5L80 - chains A and B; structure by X-ray diffraction, 2.80 A resolution.

[Chain A]
Protein: Maternal protein exuperantia
Source organism: Drosophila melanogaster
Reference sequence: P28750 (EXU_DROME); the construct has insertions or renumbered stretches relative to UniProt, so the offset changes along the chain: 1-197 = UniProt 1-197; 203-353 = UniProt 256-406
Chain sequence (353 residues; each row starts with the number of its first residue):
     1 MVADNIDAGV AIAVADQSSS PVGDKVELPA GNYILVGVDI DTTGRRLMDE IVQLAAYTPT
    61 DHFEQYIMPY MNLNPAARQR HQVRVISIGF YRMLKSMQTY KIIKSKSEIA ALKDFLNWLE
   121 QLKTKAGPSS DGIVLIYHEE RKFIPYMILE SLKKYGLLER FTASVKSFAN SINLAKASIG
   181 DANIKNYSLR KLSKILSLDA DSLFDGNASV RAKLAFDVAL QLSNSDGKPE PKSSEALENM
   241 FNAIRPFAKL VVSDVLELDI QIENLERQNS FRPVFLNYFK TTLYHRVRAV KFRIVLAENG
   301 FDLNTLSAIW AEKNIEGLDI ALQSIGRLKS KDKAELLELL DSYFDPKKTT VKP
Unresolved in the structure: 1-25, 180-185, 200, 226-233, 313-315, 345-353
Differences from the reference sequence: linker (198-202)

[Chain B]
Protein: Maternal protein exuperantia
Source organism: Drosophila melanogaster
Reference sequence: P28750 (EXU_DROME); the construct has insertions or renumbered stretches relative to UniProt, so the offset changes along the chain: 1-197 = UniProt 1-197; 203-323 = UniProt 256-376; 327-356 = UniProt 377-406
Chain sequence (353 residues; each row starts with the number of its first residue; note: 3 numbers in that range are skipped by the numbering (no residue carries them; nothing is unmodelled there)):
     1 MVADNIDAGV AIAVADQSSS PVGDKVELPA GNYILVGVDI DTTGRRLMDE IVQLAAYTPT
    61 DHFEQYIMPY MNLNPAARQR HQVRVISIGF YRMLKSMQTY KIIKSKSEIA ALKDFLNWLE
   121 QLKTKAGPSS DGIVLIYHEE RKFIPYMILE SLKKYGLLER FTASVKSFAN SINLAKASIG
   181 DANIKNYSLR KLSKILSLDA DSLFDGNASV RAKLAFDVAL QLSNSDGKPE PKSSEALENM
   241 FNAIRPFAKL VVSDVLELDI QIENLERQNS FRPVFLNYFK TTLYHRVRAV KFRIVLAENG
   301 FDLNTLSAIW AEKNIEGLDI ALQ
   327 SIGRLKSKDK AELLELLDSY FDPKKTTVKP
Unresolved in the structure: 1-27, 180-184, 226-232, 263-274, 302-316, 327-331, 344-356
Differences from the reference sequence: linker (198-202)

[How chain A and chain B interact]
Contacting residue pairs (47):
  Met-68(A) with Tyr-70(B)
  Tyr-70(A) with Met-68(B); Pro-69(B); Tyr-70(B); Arg-92(B), hydrogen bond (backbone-side chain)
  Met-71(A) with Phe-90(B); Arg-92(B)
  Asn-72(A) with Ser-87(B); Gly-89(B), hydrogen bond (side chain-backbone); Phe-90(B), hydrogen bond (backbone-backbone); Arg-92(B)
  Ser-87(A) with Asn-72(B)
  Phe-90(A) with Met-71(B); Asn-72(B), hydrogen bond (backbone-backbone); Asn-74(B)
  Tyr-91(A) with Arg-46(B), hydrogen bond; Met-71(B), hydrophobic; Asn-299(B)
  Arg-92(A) with Tyr-70(B), hydrogen bond (side chain-backbone); Met-71(B), hydrogen bond (backbone-side chain); Asn-72(B); Arg-92(B)
  Ser-107(A) with Tyr-70(B)
  Glu-108(A) with Tyr-70(B)
  Ile-109(A) with Lys-154(B)
  Lys-113(A) with Lys-154(B), hydrogen bond (side chain-backbone)
  Lys-154(A) with Ile-109(B); Lys-113(B), hydrogen bond (backbone-side chain)
  Tyr-155(A) with Tyr-155(B), hydrophobic
  Glu-298(A) with Lys-104(B)
  Asn-299(A) with Ile-102(B)
  Gly-300(A) with Tyr-91(B), hydrogen bond (backbone-side chain)
  Phe-301(A) with Met-93(B), hydrophobic; Ile-102(B), hydrophobic
  Thr-305(A) with Tyr-91(B)
  Ala-308(A) with Phe-90(B), hydrophobic
  Ile-309(A) with Ile-88(B), hydrophobic; Phe-90(B)
  Ile-320(A) with Ile-88(B), hydrophobic
  Ala-321(A) with Ile-88(B), hydrophobic; Ile-102(B)
  Gln-323(A) with Lys-101(B), hydrogen bond (backbone-side chain)
  Ser-324(A) with Lys-101(B); Ile-102(B), hydrogen bond (backbone-backbone)
  Ile-325(A) with Lys-101(B), hydrogen bond (backbone-side chain); Ile-102(B)
  Gly-326(A) with Lys-101(B)
Other interface residues (no listed pair), chain A (33 interface residues in all): Pro-69, Leu-73, Asn-74, Ile-88, Lys-153, Gly-317
Other interface residues (no listed pair), chain B (26 interface residues in all): Met-48, Leu-73, Tyr-100, Ala-321

[Overview]
Chain A and chain B form an interface of 33 and 26 residues respectively, with 13 hydrogen bonds. Among the
polar pairs are Tyr-70(A)/Arg-92(B), Asn-72(A)/Gly-89(B) and Tyr-91(A)/Arg-46(B).
Both chains are Maternal protein exuperantia (Drosophila melanogaster). Entry 5L80 (Structure of Exuperantia
EXO-like and SAM-like domains) was determined by X-ray diffraction.
